6Q8U - chains A and D of the 4 polymer chains in the assembly; structure by X-ray diffraction, 1.99 A resolution.

# Chain A
Molecule: 21-nt RNA strand
Sequence (21 nucleotides; numbered 1 to 21; the number before each row is that of its first residue):
     1 CGGCGAAGAA CCGGGGAGCC G
Modified positions: 6MZ (N6-methyladenosine-5'-monophosphate) at position 9
Metal / ion sites: Na+ site 1: A6 (shared with Pro91(D) of chain D); Na+ site 2 near A7 (its only coordinating residue here); Na+ site 3 near G14 (its only coordinating residue here); Na+ site 4 near G16 (its only coordinating residue here)

# Chain D
Name: 50S ribosomal protein L7Ae
From: Archaeoglobus fulgidus (strain ATCC 49558 / VC-16 / DSM 4304 / JCM 9628 / NBRC 100126)
UniProt: O29494 (RL7A_ARCFU); numbering as in UniProt (aligned over 2-119)
Amino-acid sequence (123 residues; row label = number of the first residue in the row; numbers below 1 keep their minus sign (Gly-3 is residue -3)):
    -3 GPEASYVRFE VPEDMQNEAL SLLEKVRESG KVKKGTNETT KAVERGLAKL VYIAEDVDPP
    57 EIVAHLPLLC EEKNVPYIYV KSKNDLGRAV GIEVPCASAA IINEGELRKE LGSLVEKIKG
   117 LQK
Not modelled in the structure: 119
Sequence notes: expression tag (-3 to 1)
Metal / ion sites: Na+ site 1 near Glu34 (its only coordinating residue here); Na+ site 2: Pro91 (shared with A6(A) of chain A)

# How chain A and chain D interact
Contacting residue pairs (22):
  G5(A) - Glu89(D)  base contact
  G5(A) - Val90(D)  base contact
  A6(A) - Lys30(D)  base contact
  A6(A) - Gly31(D)  phosphate contact
  A6(A) - Ile88(D)  sugar contact
  A6(A) - Val90(D)  base contact
  A6(A) - Pro91(D)  hydrogen bond to the sugar
  A6(A) - Cys92(D)  sugar contact
  A7(A) - Gly31(D)  phosphate contact
  A7(A) - Thr32(D)  hydrogen bond to the phosphate
  A7(A) - Asp54(D)  hydrogen bond to the base
  A7(A) - Pro55(D)  base contact
  A7(A) - Ile58(D)  sugar contact
  A7(A) - Lys79(D)  hydrogen bond to the base
  A7(A) - Pro91(D)  phosphate contact
  A7(A) - Cys92(D)  phosphate contact
  A7(A) - Ala93(D)  hydrogen bond to the phosphate
  G8(A) - Lys30(D)  hydrogen bond to the base
  G8(A) - Gly31(D)  base contact
  G8(A) - Thr32(D)  hydrogen bond to the base
  G8(A) - Asn33(D)  hydrogen bond to the base
  G8(A) - Glu34(D)  hydrogen bond to the base
Other interface residues (no listed pair), chain D (16 interface residues in all): Ser94

# Summary
Chain A and chain D form an interface of 4 and 16 residues respectively, with 9 hydrogen bonds. Polar pairs
include A7(A)-Asp54(D), A7(A)-Lys79(D) and G8(A)-Lys30(D). A6(A) and Pro91(D) coordinate Na+ site 2.
Chain A is a 21-nt RNA strand and chain D is 50S ribosomal protein L7Ae (Archaeoglobus fulgidus (strain ATCC
49558 / VC-16 / DSM 4304 / JCM 9628 / NBRC 100126)); the structure, Structure of the standard kink turn HmKt-7
variant A2bm6A bound with AfL7Ae protein, was determined by X-ray diffraction, deposited together with 6Q8V.
